PDB entry 5FGA | X-ray diffraction, 2.70 A resolution | chains F and G of the 28 polymer chains in the assembly

# Chain F
Protein: Probable proteasome subunit alpha type-7
Source organism: Saccharomyces cerevisiae S288c
Notes: EC 3.4.25.1
UniProt: P21242 (PSA7_YEAST); residues -3 to 284 here correspond to UniProt positions 1-288 (UniProt number = residue number + 4)
Chain sequence (288 residues; each row starts with the number of its first residue; numbers below 1 keep their minus sign (Met-3 is residue -3)):
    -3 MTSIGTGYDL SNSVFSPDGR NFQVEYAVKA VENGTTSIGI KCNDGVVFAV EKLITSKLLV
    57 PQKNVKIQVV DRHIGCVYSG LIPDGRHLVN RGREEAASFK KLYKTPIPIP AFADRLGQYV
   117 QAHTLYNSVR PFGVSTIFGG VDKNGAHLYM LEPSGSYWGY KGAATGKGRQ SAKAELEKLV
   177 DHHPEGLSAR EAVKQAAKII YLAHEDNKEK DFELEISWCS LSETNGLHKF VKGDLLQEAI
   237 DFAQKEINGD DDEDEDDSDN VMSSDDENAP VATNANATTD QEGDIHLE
Unresolved in the structure: -3 to 1, 245-284
Swiss-Prot annotation at these positions:
  - modified residue: Thr-2 (N-acetylthreonine)

# Chain G
Protein: Proteasome subunit alpha type-1
Source organism: Saccharomyces cerevisiae S288c
Notes: EC 3.4.25.1
UniProt: P21243 (PSA1_YEAST); residues -8 to 243 here correspond to UniProt positions 1-252 (UniProt number = residue number + 9)
Chain sequence (252 residues; row label = number of the first residue in the row; numbers below 1 keep their minus sign (Met-8 is residue -8)):
    -8 MSGAAAASAA GYDRHITIFS PEGRLYQVEY AFKATNQTNI NSLAVRGKDC TVVISQKKVP
    52 DKLLDPTTVS YIFCISRTIG MVVNGPIPDA RNAALRAKAE AAEFRYKYGY DMPCDVLAKR
   112 MANLSQIYTQ RAYMRPLGVI LTFVSVDEEL GPSIYKTDPA GYYVGYKATA TGPKQQEITT
   172 NLENHFKKSK IDHINEESWE KVVEFAITHM IDALGTEFSK NDLEVGVATK DKFFTLSAEN
   232 IEERLVAIAE QD
Unresolved in the structure: -8 to 1, 243
Metal / ion sites: Mg2+: Thr8, Tyr119, Arg122, Met125

# Chain F / chain G interface
Contacting residue pairs (64; chain F residue first):
  Thr2(F) with His6(G)
  Gly3(F) with His6(G)
  Tyr4(F) with Arg5(G); His6(G); Tyr21(G)
  Ser9(F) with Arg126(G)
  Val10(F) with His6(G); Gln18(G)
  Phe11(F) with Gln18(G), hydrogen bond (backbone-side chain); Tyr21(G); Ala22(G), hydrophobic; Ala25(G), hydrophobic; Arg126(G); Pro127(G); Gly129(G)
  Ser12(F) with Tyr21(G)
  Pro13(F) with Tyr21(G), hydrophobic; Lys24(G), hydrogen bond (backbone-side chain)
  Asp14(F) with Lys24(G)
  Gly15(F) with Tyr21(G); Ala25(G)
  Lys37(F) with Asp56(G), salt bridge
  Asp110(F) with Arg82(G)
  Gln114(F) with Arg82(G), hydrogen bond (side chain-backbone); Asn83(G); Leu86(G)
  Gln117(F) with Pro79(G); Asp80(G); Asn83(G), hydrogen bond; Arg126(G)
  Thr120(F) with Arg126(G), hydrogen bond (backbone-side chain)
  Leu121(F) with Tyr124(G); Arg126(G); Leu128(G), hydrophobic
  Tyr122(F) with Tyr124(G); Met125(G), hydrophobic
  Ser150(F) with Pro79(G)
  Gly151(F) with Pro79(G)
  Ser152(F) with Ile78(G); Pro79(G)
  Tyr153(F) with Arg82(G), hydrogen bond (backbone-side chain)
  Trp154(F) with Leu55(G), hydrophobic; Thr59(G); Val60(G), hydrophobic; Ser61(G); Tyr62(G); Ile78(G), hydrophobic; Arg82(G)
  Gly155(F) with Leu55(G); Asp56(G), hydrogen bond (backbone-backbone); Thr59(G), hydrogen bond (backbone-side chain)
  Tyr156(F) with Leu54(G); Leu55(G); Asp56(G)
  Lys157(F) with Lys53(G); Leu54(G), hydrogen bond (backbone-backbone); Leu55(G)
  Gly158(F) with Leu54(G), hydrogen bond (backbone-backbone)
  Lys169(F) with Leu54(G)
  Leu172(F) with Leu54(G), hydrophobic
  Glu173(F) with Lys53(G); Leu54(G)
  Val176(F) with Leu54(G), hydrophobic
  Asp177(F) with Lys53(G), salt bridge
Other interface residues (no listed pair), chain F (32 interface residues in all): Tyr145
Other interface residues (no listed pair), chain G (29 interface residues in all): Asp52, Pro57

# In short
32 residues of chain F and 29 residues of chain G are in contact; the contacts include 10 hydrogen bonds and 2
salt bridges. Polar pairs include Lys37(F)-Asp56(G), Asp177(F)-Lys53(G) and Phe11(F)-Gln18(G). Thr8(G),
Tyr119(G), Arg122(G) and Met125(G) form the Mg2+ site.
Chain F is Probable proteasome subunit alpha type-7 and chain G is Proteasome subunit alpha type-1, both from
Saccharomyces cerevisiae S288c; the structure, Yeast 20S proteasome beta5-K33A mutant (propeptide expressed in
trans), was determined by X-ray diffraction (same publication as 5CZ4, 5CZ5, 5CZ6, 5CZ7, 5CZ8, 5CZ9 and 16
further entries).
